PDB entry 8FXR | electron microscopy, 4.50 A resolution (low resolution: residue-level contacts below are approximate; hydrogen-bond / salt-bridge calls are withheld) | chains a and j of the 202 polymer chains in the assembly

== Chain a (and j) ==
Molecule: Neck 1 protein, gp14
From: Agrobacterium phage Milano
Notes: chain j of this document is another copy of the same molecule, construct and numbering; everything in this record applies to it too
Reference sequence: A0A482MHL8 (A0A482MHL8_9CAUD); numbering as in UniProt (aligned over 1-202)
Sequence (202 residues; each row starts with the number of its first residue):
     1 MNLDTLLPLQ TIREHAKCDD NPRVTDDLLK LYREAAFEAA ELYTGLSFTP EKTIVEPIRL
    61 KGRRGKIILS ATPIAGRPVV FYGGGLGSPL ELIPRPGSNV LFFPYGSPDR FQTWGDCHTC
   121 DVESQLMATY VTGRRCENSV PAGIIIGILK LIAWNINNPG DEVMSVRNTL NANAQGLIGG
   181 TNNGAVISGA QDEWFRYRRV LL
Unresolved in the structure: 1, 104-125, 200-202 (chain j: 1-4, 200-202)

== How chain a and chain j interact ==
Residue-residue contacts (46):
  Pro22(a) - Glu14(j)
  Arg23(a) - Glu14(j)
  Arg23(a) - Lys17(j)
  Thr25(a) - Glu14(j)
  Asp27(a) - Gln10(j)
  Leu28(a) - Thr11(j)
  Leu28(a) - Glu14(j)
  Tyr32(a) - His15(j)
  Glu34(a) - Ala142(j)
  Ala35(a) - Gly143(j)
  Glu38(a) - Ala142(j)
  Glu38(a) - Gly143(j)
  Glu38(a) - Tyr197(j)
  Leu42(a) - Arg196(j)
  Leu42(a) - Tyr197(j)
  Asn155(a) - Ile146(j)
  Asn155(a) - Lys150(j)
  Pro159(a) - His15(j)
  Gly160(a) - Lys150(j)
  Gly160(a) - Ala153(j)
  Gly160(a) - Trp154(j)
  Gly160(a) - Ser188(j)
  Asp161(a) - Ala153(j)
  Asp161(a) - Trp154(j)
  Asp161(a) - Asn157(j)
  Asp161(a) - Asn158(j)
  Val163(a) - Ile187(j)
  Asn173(a) - Arg167(j)
  Gln175(a) - Arg167(j)
  Gln175(a) - Ile178(j)
  Gly176(a) - Ser165(j)
  Gly176(a) - Arg167(j)
  Gly176(a) - Ile178(j)
  Leu177(a) - Ser165(j)
  Leu177(a) - Val166(j)
  Leu177(a) - Arg167(j)
  Gly179(a) - Val166(j)
  Gly180(a) - Val166(j)
  Asn183(a) - Val186(j)
  Asn183(a) - Ile187(j)
  Asn183(a) - Ser188(j)
  Asn183(a) - Gly189(j)
  Gly184(a) - Lys150(j)
  Gly184(a) - Glu193(j)
  Ala185(a) - Asp192(j)
  Gln191(a) - Arg196(j)
Other interface residues (no listed pair), chain a (32 interface residues in all): Val24, Leu31, Ala39, Trp154, Ile156, Ala174, Ile178
Other interface residues (no listed pair), chain j (26 interface residues in all): Ile145

== Summary ==
32 residues of chain a face 26 of chain j across their interface.
Chain a and chain j are both Neck 1 protein, gp14 (Agrobacterium phage Milano); the structure, Structure of
neck with portal vertex of capsid of Agrobacterium phage Milano, was determined by electron microscopy (same
publication as 8FWE, 8FWG, 8FWM and 8FXP).
